4FB2 - chain A; structure by X-ray diffraction, 1.37 A resolution.

[Chain A]
Name: P450cin
Source organism: Citrobacter braakii
UniProtKB: Q8VQF6 (Q8VQF6_CITBR); numbering as in UniProt (aligned over 8-404)
Chain sequence (398 residues; row label = number of the first residue in the row):
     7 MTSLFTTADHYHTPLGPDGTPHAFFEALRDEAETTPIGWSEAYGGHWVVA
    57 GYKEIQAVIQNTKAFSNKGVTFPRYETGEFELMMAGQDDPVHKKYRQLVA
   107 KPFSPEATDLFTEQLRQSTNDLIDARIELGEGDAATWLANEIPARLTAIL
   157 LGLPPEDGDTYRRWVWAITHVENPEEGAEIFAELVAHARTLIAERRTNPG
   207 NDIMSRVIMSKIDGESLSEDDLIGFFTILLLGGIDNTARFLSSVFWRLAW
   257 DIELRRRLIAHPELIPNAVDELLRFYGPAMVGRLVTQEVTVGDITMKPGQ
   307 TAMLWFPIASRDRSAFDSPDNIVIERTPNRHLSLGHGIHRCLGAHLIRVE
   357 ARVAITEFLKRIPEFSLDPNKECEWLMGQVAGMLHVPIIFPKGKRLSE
Disordered / not traced: 7, 82-85, 404
Differences from the reference sequence: expression tag (7)
Bound ions: heme Fe near C347 (its only coordinating residue here)
Residues lining bound ligands: heme (HEM): I65, N73, V76, M90, A91, H98, R102, F109, I234, L235, G238, G239, N242, T243, F246, L279, P284, A285, V287, R289, F312, S339, L340, G341, I344, H345, R346, C347, L348, G349, L352, I353
What the authors report for this chain:
  - conformationally variable residues (helix shift, loop rearrangement, order/disorder transition): Y81, E82 to E85, G238, G239
  - binding site for heme: G238
  - catalytic residues: N242 (citing earlier work)

[Overview]
Ligands of chain A: heme. From the paper: the catalytic residue N242; a binding site for heme at G238.
Chain A is P450cin (Citrobacter braakii); the structure, Crystal Structure of Substrate-Free P450cin, was
determined by X-ray diffraction (same publication as 4G3R, 4FMX and 4FYZ).
